1PMA - chains F and T of the 28 polymer chains in the assembly; structure by X-ray diffraction, 3.40 A resolution.

== Chain F ==
Molecule: Proteasome
Source organism: Thermoplasma acidophilum
Notes: EC 3.4.99.46
UniProt: P25156 (PSMA_THEAC); residue numbers follow UniProt; this construct covers 1-233
Amino-acid sequence (233 residues; numbered 1 to 233; the number before each row is that of its first residue):
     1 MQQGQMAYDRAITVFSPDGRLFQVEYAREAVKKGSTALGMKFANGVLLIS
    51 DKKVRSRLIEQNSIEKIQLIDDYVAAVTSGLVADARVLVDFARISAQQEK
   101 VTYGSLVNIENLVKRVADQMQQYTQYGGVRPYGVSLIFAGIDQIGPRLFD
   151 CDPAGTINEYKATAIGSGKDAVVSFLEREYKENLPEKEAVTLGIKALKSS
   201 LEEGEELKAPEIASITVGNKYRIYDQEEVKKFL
Not modelled in the structure: 1-12
Swiss-Prot annotation at these positions:
  - mutagenesis: Met1 to Ile12 (Markedly increases peptidolytic activity. Designated open-gate mutant), Lys66 (K66A: Prevents PAN to associate with the proteasome and stimulate gate opening), Leu81 (L81A/E/G: Prevents PAN to stimulate gate opening), Val82 (V82A: No effect on PAN's ability to stimulate gate opening; V82D/G: Prevents PAN to stimulate gate opening)

== Chain T ==
Molecule: Proteasome
Source organism: Thermoplasma acidophilum
Notes: EC 3.4.99.46
UniProt: P28061 (PSMB_THEAC); residues -7 to 203 here correspond to UniProt positions 1-211 (UniProt number = residue number + 8)
Amino-acid sequence (211 residues; row label = number of the first residue in the row; numbers below 1 keep their minus sign (Met-7 is residue -7)):
    -7 MNQTLETGTTTVGITLKDAVIMATERRVTMENFIMHKNGKKLFQIDTYTG
    43 MTIAGLVGDAQVLVRYMKAELELYRLQRRVNMPIEAVATLLSNMLNQVKY
    93 MPYMVQLLVGGIDTAPHVFSIDAAGGSVEDIYASTGSGSPFVYGVLESQY
   143 SEKMTVDEGVDLVIRAISAAKQRDSASGGMIDVAVITRKDGYVQLPTDQI
   193 ESRIRKLGLIL
Not modelled in the structure: -7 to 0
Swiss-Prot annotation at these positions:
  - active site: Thr1 (Nucleophile)

== Interface between chain F and chain T ==
Pairs across the interface (17; chain F residue first):
  Glu99(F) with Arg70(T), salt bridge
  Val101(F) with Asn85(T)
  Thr102(F) with Thr81(T); Leu82(T); Asn85(T)
  Tyr103(F) with Glu62(T), hydrogen bond; Tyr66(T), hydrophobic; Met74(T), hydrophobic; Ala78(T); Thr81(T); Leu82(T), hydrophobic
  Gly104(F) with Thr81(T)
  Val107(F) with Tyr66(T); Arg70(T)
  Asn108(F) with Arg70(T), hydrogen bond (side chain-backbone)
  Asn111(F) with Gln69(T); Arg70(T), hydrogen bond
Also at the interface, not in a pair above, chain F (9 interface residues in all): Lys114
Also at the interface, not in a pair above, chain T (11 interface residues in all): Val72, Glu77

== Summary ==
9 residues of chain F and 11 residues of chain T are in contact; the contacts include 3 hydrogen bonds and 1
salt bridge. Polar contacts include Glu99(F)-Arg70(T), Tyr103(F)-Glu62(T) and Asn108(F)-Arg70(T). UniProt
lists 15 mutagenesis sites on chain F; active-site residue Thr1(T) on chain T.
Chain F is Proteasome and chain T is Proteasome, both from Thermoplasma acidophilum; the structure, Proteasome
from thermoplasma acidophilum, was determined by X-ray diffraction.
